PDB entry 7BES | electron microscopy, 2.85 A resolution | chains A and B of the 3 polymer chains in the assembly

# Chain A (and B)
Protein: Uridylate kinase
From: Mycobacterium tuberculosis
Notes: EC 2.7.4.22; chain B of this document is another copy of the same molecule, construct and numbering; everything in this record applies to it too
UniProtKB: A0A045IH65 (A0A045IH65_MYCTX); residue numbers follow UniProt; this construct covers 1-261
Chain sequence (281 residues; each row starts with the number of its first residue; numbers below 1 keep their minus sign (Met-19 is residue -19)):
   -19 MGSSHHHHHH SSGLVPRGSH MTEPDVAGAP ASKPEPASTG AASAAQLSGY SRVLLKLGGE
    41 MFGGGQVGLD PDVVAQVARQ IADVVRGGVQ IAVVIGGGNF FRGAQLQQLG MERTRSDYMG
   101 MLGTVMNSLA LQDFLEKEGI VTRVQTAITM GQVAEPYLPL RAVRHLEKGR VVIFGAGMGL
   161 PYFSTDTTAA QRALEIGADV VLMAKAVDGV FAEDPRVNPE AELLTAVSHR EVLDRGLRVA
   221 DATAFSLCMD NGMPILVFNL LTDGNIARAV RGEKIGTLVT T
Unresolved in the structure: -19 to 27, 196-200
Construct notes: initiating methionine (-19); expression tag (-18 to 0)
Ligand contacts:
  - UDP (uridine-5'-diphosphate): Lys36, Gly38, Gly39, Glu40, Gly76, Gly77, Gly78, Phe81, Arg82, Gly83, Ser96, Asp97, Gly100, Met101, Thr104, Ala156, Gly157, Met158, Gly159, Leu160, Pro161, Tyr162, Phe163, Ser164, Thr165, Thr168
  - UTP (uridine 5'-triphosphate), molecule 1: Arg123, Val124, Gly131, Gln132, Val133, Ala134, Glu135, Pro136, Arg141, His145, Lys148, Arg150
  - UTP, molecule 2: Leu138, Leu140, Arg141, Arg144, His145, Lys148

# Interface between chain A and chain B
Residue-residue contacts (29):
  Thr94(A) - Glu175(B)
  Tyr98(A) - Pro139(B)
  Tyr98(A) - Glu175(B)  hydrogen bond
  Pro139(A) - Tyr98(B)
  Met158(A) - Leu160(B)  hydrophobic
  Leu160(A) - Tyr137(B)  hydrophobic
  Leu160(A) - Met158(B)  hydrophobic
  Leu160(A) - Gln171(B)
  Leu160(A) - Arg172(B)
  Pro161(A) - Gln171(B)
  Pro161(A) - Glu175(B)
  Tyr162(A) - Leu174(B)  hydrogen bond (side chain-backbone)
  Tyr162(A) - Glu175(B)
  Tyr162(A) - Leu227(B)
  Tyr162(A) - Asn231(B)
  Phe163(A) - Met158(B)  hydrophobic
  Phe163(A) - Gln171(B)
  Gln171(A) - Leu160(B)
  Gln171(A) - Pro161(B)  hydrogen bond (side chain-backbone)
  Gln171(A) - Phe163(B)
  Arg172(A) - Leu160(B)
  Leu174(A) - Tyr162(B)  hydrogen bond (backbone-side chain)
  Glu175(A) - Thr94(B)
  Glu175(A) - Tyr98(B)  hydrogen bond
  Glu175(A) - Pro161(B)
  Thr223(A) - Thr223(B)
  Leu227(A) - Tyr162(B)
  Asn231(A) - Arg93(B)
  Asn231(A) - Tyr162(B)
Also at the interface, not in a pair above, chain A (20 interface residues in all): Arg93, Tyr137, Thr167, Ala222, Ser226
Also at the interface, not in a pair above, chain B (19 interface residues in all): Thr167, Ser226

# Summary
The interface between chain A and chain B involves 20 residues on one side and 19 on the other; the contacts
include 5 hydrogen bonds. Polar pairs include Tyr98(A)-Glu175(B), Tyr162(A)-Leu174(B) and Gln171(A)-Pro161(B).
Chain A binds UDP and UTP.
Both chains are Uridylate kinase (Mycobacterium tuberculosis). Entry 7BES (CryoEM structure of Mycobacterium
tuberculosis UMP Kinase (UMPK) in complex with UDP and UTP) was determined by electron microscopy (same
publication as 7BIX and 7BL7).
